Entry 8YQU (electron microscopy, 2.85 A resolution); this record covers chains E and J of the 9 polymer chains in the assembly.

# Chain E
Molecule: C147L
Organism: African swine fever virus
UniProt: A0A2X0RTW5 (A0A2X0RTW5_ASF); residues 1-147 here = UniProt positions 1-147
Sequence (147 residues; numbered 1 to 147; the number before each row is that of its first residue):
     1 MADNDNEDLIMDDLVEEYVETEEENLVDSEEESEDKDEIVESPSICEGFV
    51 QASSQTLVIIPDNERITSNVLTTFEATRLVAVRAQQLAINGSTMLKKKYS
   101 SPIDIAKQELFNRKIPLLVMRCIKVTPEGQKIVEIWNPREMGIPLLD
Not modelled in the structure: 1-38

# Chain J
Molecule: M1249L
Organism: African swine fever virus
UniProt: A0A2X0SDX8 (A0A2X0SDX8_ASF); residue numbers follow UniProt; this construct covers 1-1249
Sequence (1249 residues; numbered 1 to 1249; the number before each row is that of its first residue):
     1 MEEVITIAQIVHRGTDILSLNNEEIEALVDEIYSTLKGSNDIKNIRLIDF
    51 LFTLKDFVNHVRAEQSKLPDLSMPIEAYIRQLLVDPDVVPIVSEKKKELR
   101 VRPSTRKEIFLINGTHLAVPAEAPIEIYGLKLRLKTFSPQCFMRMAEIGS
   151 FSPETLGYVASGANLTNFIRVFMKCVDQETWKKNGEGVVVTTKENIIQFT
   201 HQYIELYKFLRSGGHSWLINRLAEEMVHRKLDREDQGSHISNIVETEEIE
   251 PEENIKRVIFFLKELSTMYSVSPVFTSGYMPLLYDLYRAGYLEVLWNPVE
   301 QKFLQHAEQREKEQMILQQVDMKLTEVITQARQYFKIMEEKIGRVQSDAI
   351 REILTMEGKVDDPNSILQEVIKACGKQEAELITTEYLNIKKQWELQEKNA
   401 CAHLKLVKQLRSGLQYAELLKVLESIRVLYKEKNNTTNWNLCKACGFKLL
   451 CPHVDMLIQLQAAEASYDTMRTKLMKFSGINKEKENNQGLIYSYFCKICG
   501 EELAHFIQEDRTADVGIIGDLNSKLRVFIWQETMKACTFIHFGKLVDVKQ
   551 FANIAVNVCLPLVYSIENIKKEEDYDPLTQLYAVIYIYAYILNLIYSSQK
   601 NKEFLTITIHGMKADSSLNAYVTFLLEKMMQQYSGIINQLSEITDQWIAN
   651 NFREAFKKIIHQNGLQGLSVQDDTKVLLTEILLDPMYDYAATVARIDGSI
   701 PMHKPRTPKEAEYEFKTVIGRTPAELLSQKEFYDKIYTSKYRPDFTQLTR
   751 LNDIYFQEESLRVWWGGRDEEKTSTLIYLRAYELFLKYLQNAPNFNSELA
   801 EFKTYENAYGEQKALLAQQGFYNIFDPNTGRADQRTRLFEYKRLPISTLY
   851 DERGLPHKWTIYVYKAVDSSQKPAEIEVTRKDVIKKIDNHYALADLRCSV
   901 CHVLQHEVGQLNIKKVQTALKASLEFNTFYAFYESRCPKGGLHDFQDKKC
   951 VKCGLFTYIIYDHLSQPELVHDYYNNYKDQYDKEKMSIRSIQIKKDMTTP
  1001 STETQPKPPQEPWTFDYGKIIKTAKILDISPAVIEAIGAMEGRSYADIRE
  1051 GQGAPPPPTSMDDPRLMAVDSAVRIFLYNYNCLRHVSTFNKPPIHVERLV
  1101 KHLSYEEKEDLEKVLPNVVNEYHTTFKHLRVTDPASALLYSIEFLCISFL
  1151 TLYEIKEPSWVVNIVREFALTELNTIIQSEKLLSKPGAFNFMIFGEDFVC
  1201 SGEDSSMDDISAYSSPGLFGEDIIDRLDDPFSIEDVDISLDVLDNLAPQ
Not modelled in the structure: 1-73, 240-246, 518-671, 752-767, 992-1010, 1219-1226
Metal / ion sites: Zn2+ site 1: Cys401, His403, Cys442; Zn2+ site 2: His857, Cys898, Cys901; Zn2+ site 3: Cys937, His943, Cys950, Cys953

# Interface between chain E and chain J
Residue-residue contacts (47; chain E residue first):
  Ile39(E) - Phe110(J)  hydrophobic
  Ile39(E) - Asn184(J)
  Glu41(E) - Arg133(J)  salt bridge
  Glu41(E) - Lys135(J)  salt bridge
  Ser42(E) - Asp87(J)
  Ser42(E) - Glu108(J)  hydrogen bond
  Pro43(E) - Asp87(J)
  Ser44(E) - Phe137(J)
  Ile45(E) - Thr155(J)
  Cys46(E) - Phe137(J)  hydrophobic
  Cys46(E) - Cys141(J)  hydrophobic
  Phe49(E) - Cys141(J)  hydrophobic
  Phe49(E) - Arg144(J)
  Phe49(E) - Met145(J)  hydrophobic
  Phe49(E) - Ile148(J)  hydrophobic
  Phe49(E) - Phe151(J)  hydrophobic
  Gln51(E) - Arg144(J)  hydrogen bond (backbone-side chain)
  Gln51(E) - Ile148(J)
  Ser53(E) - Arg144(J)  hydrogen bond
  Ser53(E) - Glu147(J)
  Asn63(E) - Glu247(J)
  Asn69(E) - Met280(J)
  Val70(E) - Met280(J)  hydrophobic
  Val70(E) - Tyr284(J)
  Lys97(E) - Glu311(J)
  Lys98(E) - Gln318(J)  hydrogen bond (backbone-side chain)
  Gln108(E) - Ser270(J)
  Phe111(E) - Ser270(J)
  Phe111(E) - Arg288(J)
  Asn112(E) - Ser270(J)
  Asn112(E) - Val271(J)
  Asn112(E) - Ser272(J)
  Arg113(E) - Ser272(J)  hydrogen bond (side chain-backbone)
  Arg113(E) - Val274(J)
  Arg113(E) - Pro281(J)
  Arg113(E) - Asp285(J)  salt bridge
  Arg139(E) - Val274(J)
  Glu140(E) - Thr276(J)
  Glu140(E) - Pro281(J)
  Met141(E) - Pro281(J)
  Gly142(E) - Pro281(J)
  Gly142(E) - Tyr284(J)
  Ile143(E) - Tyr284(J)
  Leu145(E) - Arg288(J)
  Leu146(E) - Arg288(J)
  Asp147(E) - Tyr269(J)  hydrogen bond (backbone-side chain)
  Asp147(E) - Arg288(J)
Interface residues without a listed pair, chain E (30 interface residues in all): Ala52, Ser54, Pro144
Interface residues without a listed pair, chain J (30 interface residues in all): His116, Tyr158

# In short
Chain E and chain J each contribute 30 residues to their interface; the contacts include 6 hydrogen bonds and
3 salt bridges. Among the polar pairs are Glu41(E)-Arg133(J), Glu41(E)-Lys135(J) and Arg113(E)-Asp285(J). The
Zn2+ site 1 is built by Cys401(J), His403(J) and Cys442(J).
Here chain E is C147L and chain J is M1249L, both from African swine fever virus. Entry 8YQU (African swine
fever virus RNA Polymerase-M1249L complex1) was determined by electron microscopy together with 8YQT, 8YQV,
8YQW, 8YQX, 8YQY and 8YQZ from the same study.
